PDB entry 2X68 | X-ray diffraction, 2.13 A resolution | chain A

Chain A:
Molecule: PRNB
Organism: Pseudomonas fluorescens
Reference sequence: P95481 (P95481_PSEFL); residues 1-361 here = UniProt positions 1-361
Chain sequence (361 residues; numbered 1 to 361; the number before each row is that of its first residue):
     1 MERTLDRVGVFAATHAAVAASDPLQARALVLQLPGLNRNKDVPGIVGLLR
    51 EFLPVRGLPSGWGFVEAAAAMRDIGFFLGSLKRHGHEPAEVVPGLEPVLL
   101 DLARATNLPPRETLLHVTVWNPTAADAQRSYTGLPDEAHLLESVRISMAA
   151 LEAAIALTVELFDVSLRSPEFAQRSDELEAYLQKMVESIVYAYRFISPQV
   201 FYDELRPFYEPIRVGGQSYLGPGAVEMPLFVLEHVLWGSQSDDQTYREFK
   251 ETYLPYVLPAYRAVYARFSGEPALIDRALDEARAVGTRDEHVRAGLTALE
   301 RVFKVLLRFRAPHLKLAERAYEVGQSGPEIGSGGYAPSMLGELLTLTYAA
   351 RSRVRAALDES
Unresolved in the structure: 1-3, 324-328, 359-361
Construct notes: engineered mutation Ser21 (Cys in P95481), Ser60 (Cys in P95481), Ser175 (Cys in P95481)
Bound ions: heme Fe: His313 (together with cyanide ion)
Ligand contacts:
  - 7-chlorotryptophan (CTE): Leu114, Val117, Leu140, Val144, Phe201, Arg206, Tyr209, Pro222, Gly223, Ala224, Val225, Tyr321, Gly331, Ser332, Gly333
  - cyanide ion (CYN): Gly223, Ala224, Val225, His313
  - heme (HEM): Leu140, Ser143, Val144, Ser147, Met185, Ser188, Ile189, Ala192, Ile196, Phe201, Ala224, Val225, Met227, Leu229, Phe249, Tyr253, Phe309, Arg310, His313, Leu316, Ala317, Ala320, Tyr321, Ile330, Gly331, Ser332, Gly333, Gly334, Tyr335, Met339, Leu340, Leu343

Summary:
Bound to chain A: heme, 7-chlorotryptophan and cyanide ion.
Chain A is PRNB (Pseudomonas fluorescens); the structure, The ternary complex of PrnB (the second enzyme in
pyrrolnitrin biosynthesis pathway), 7-Cl-L-tryptophan and cyanide, was determined by X-ray diffraction,
deposited together with 2X66 and 2X67.
